3DW9 - chains A and B of the 4 polymer chains in the assembly; structure by X-ray diffraction, 2.20 A resolution.

== Chain A (and B) ==
Molecule: SgraIR restriction enzyme
Organism: Streptomyces griseus
Notes: EC 3.1.21.4; engineered mutation(s): N63D; chain B of this document is another copy of the same molecule, construct and numbering; everything in this record applies to it too
Reference sequence: Q9F6L0 (Q9F6L0_STRGR); numbering as in UniProt (aligned over 2-339)
Amino-acid sequence (338 residues; row label = number of the first residue in the row):
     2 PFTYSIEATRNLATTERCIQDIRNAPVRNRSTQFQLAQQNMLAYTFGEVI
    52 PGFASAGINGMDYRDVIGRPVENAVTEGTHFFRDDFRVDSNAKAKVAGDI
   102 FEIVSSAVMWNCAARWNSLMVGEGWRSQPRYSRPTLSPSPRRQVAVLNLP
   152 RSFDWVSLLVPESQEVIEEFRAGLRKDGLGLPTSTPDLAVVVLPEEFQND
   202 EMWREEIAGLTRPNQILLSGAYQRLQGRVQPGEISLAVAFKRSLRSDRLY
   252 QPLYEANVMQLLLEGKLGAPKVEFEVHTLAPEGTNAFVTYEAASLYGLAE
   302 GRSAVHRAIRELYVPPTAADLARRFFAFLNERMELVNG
Unresolved in the structure: 303-305 (chain B: 302-305)
Differences from the reference sequence: cloning artifact (63)
Ion coordination: Mn2+ site 1: Glu-103, Asn-149, Leu-150, Asp-188; Mn2+ site 2: Asp-188, Phe-241 (shared with 1 residue of chain F)
Reported in the primary citation:
  - Mn2+ coordination: Glu-103

== Interface between chain A and chain B ==
Residue-residue contacts (49):
  Asp-90(A) / Ser-91(B)
  Ser-91(A) / Asp-90(B)
  Asn-92(A) / Asn-92(B)
  Phe-171(A) / Leu-299(B)  hydrophobic
  Leu-175(A) / Leu-299(B)  hydrophobic
  Gly-179(A) / Arg-308(B)  hydrogen bond (backbone-side chain)
  Leu-180(A) / Glu-292(B)
  Leu-180(A) / Val-306(B)
  Leu-180(A) / His-307(B)
  Leu-180(A) / Arg-308(B)
  Gly-181(A) / Glu-292(B)  hydrogen bond (backbone-backbone)
  Gly-181(A) / Ala-293(B)
  Gly-181(A) / Ala-294(B)  hydrogen bond (backbone-backbone)
  Leu-182(A) / Leu-296(B)  hydrophobic
  Pro-183(A) / Val-289(B)
  Pro-183(A) / Ala-293(B)
  Tyr-251(A) / Tyr-251(B)
  Tyr-251(A) / Gln-252(B)
  Tyr-251(A) / Tyr-255(B)  hydrophobic
  Gln-252(A) / Tyr-251(B)
  Leu-254(A) / Tyr-255(B)
  Tyr-255(A) / Tyr-251(B)  hydrophobic
  Tyr-255(A) / Leu-254(B)
  Tyr-255(A) / Asn-258(B)
  Tyr-255(A) / Ala-293(B)
  Asn-258(A) / Tyr-255(B)
  Asn-258(A) / Leu-296(B)
  Leu-262(A) / Leu-296(B)  hydrophobic
  Leu-262(A) / Leu-299(B)  hydrophobic
  Val-289(A) / Pro-183(B)
  Glu-292(A) / Leu-180(B)
  Glu-292(A) / Gly-181(B)  hydrogen bond (backbone-backbone)
  Ala-293(A) / Gly-181(B)
  Ala-293(A) / Tyr-255(B)
  Ala-294(A) / Gly-181(B)  hydrogen bond (backbone-backbone)
  Leu-296(A) / Leu-182(B)  hydrophobic
  Leu-296(A) / Tyr-255(B)  hydrophobic
  Leu-296(A) / Asn-258(B)
  Leu-296(A) / Leu-262(B)  hydrophobic
  Tyr-297(A) / Ala-300(B)
  Leu-299(A) / Phe-171(B)  hydrophobic
  Leu-299(A) / Leu-175(B)  hydrophobic
  Leu-299(A) / Leu-182(B)  hydrophobic
  Ala-300(A) / Tyr-297(B)  hydrophobic
  Ala-300(A) / Ala-300(B)  hydrophobic
  Ala-300(A) / Glu-301(B)
  Glu-301(A) / Ala-300(B)
  Val-306(A) / Leu-180(B)  hydrophobic
  Arg-308(A) / Gly-179(B)  hydrogen bond (side chain-backbone)
Other interface residues (no listed pair), chain A (32 interface residues in all): Ser-185, Asp-248, Val-259, Thr-290, His-307
Other interface residues (no listed pair), chain B (32 interface residues in all): Ser-185, Asp-248, Val-259, Thr-290

== In short ==
The chain A/chain B interface involves 32 residues from each chain; the contacts include 6 hydrogen bonds.
Polar pairs include Gly-179(A)/Arg-308(B), Gly-181(A)/Glu-292(B) and Gly-181(A)/Ala-294(B). The Mn2+ site 2 is
built by Asp-188(A) and Phe-241(A). Glu-103(A), Asn-149(A), Leu-150(A) and Asp-188(A) form the Mn2+ site 1.
The paper reports Mn2+ coordination by Glu-103(A).
Chain A and chain B are both SgraIR restriction enzyme (Streptomyces griseus); the structure, SgrAI with
cognate DNA and manganese bound, was determined by X-ray diffraction together with 3DPG and 3DVO from the same
study.
